9ICE - chains T and A of the 3 polymer chains in the assembly; structure by X-ray diffraction, 3.30 A resolution.

# Chain T
Molecule: 8-nt DNA strand
Sequence (8 nucleotides; row label = number of the first residue in the row):
     1 CATTAGAA

# Chain A
Molecule: Protein (DNA polymerase beta (e.c.2.7.7.7))
From: Homo sapiens
UniProtKB: P06746 (DPOB_HUMAN); residues 2-335 here correspond to UniProt positions 1-334 (UniProt number = residue number - 1)
Sequence (335 residues; row label = number of the first residue in the row):
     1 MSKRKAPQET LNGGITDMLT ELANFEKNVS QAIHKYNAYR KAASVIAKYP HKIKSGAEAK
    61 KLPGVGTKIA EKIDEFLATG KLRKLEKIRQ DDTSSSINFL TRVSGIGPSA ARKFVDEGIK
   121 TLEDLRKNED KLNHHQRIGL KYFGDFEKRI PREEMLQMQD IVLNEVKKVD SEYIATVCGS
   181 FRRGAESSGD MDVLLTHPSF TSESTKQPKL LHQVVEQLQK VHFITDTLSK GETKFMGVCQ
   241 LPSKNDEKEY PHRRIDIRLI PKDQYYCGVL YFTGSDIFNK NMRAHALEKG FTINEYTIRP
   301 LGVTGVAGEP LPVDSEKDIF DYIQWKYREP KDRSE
Not modelled in the structure: 1-8
Bound ions: Na+ site 1: Lys60, Leu62; Na+ site 2: Thr101, Val103, Ile106 (shared with 1 residue of chain P)
Swiss-Prot annotation at these positions:
  - binding site (K(+)): Lys61
  - binding site (Na(+)): Lys61

# Interface between chain T and chain A
Contacting residue pairs - 11 pairs, chain T then chain A:
  DT3(T) with Thr233(A), phosphate contact; Lys234(A), phosphate contact
  DT4(T) with Ser229(A), phosphate contact; Lys230(A), phosphate contact; Gly231(A), phosphate contact; Glu232(A), hydrogen bond to the phosphate; Thr233(A), hydrogen bond to the phosphate; Lys234(A), hydrogen bond to the phosphate
  DA5(T) with Ser229(A), phosphate contact; Lys230(A), phosphate contact
  DG6(T) with Asn133(A), phosphate contact
Other interface residues (no listed pair), chain T (5 interface residues in all): DA2
Other interface residues (no listed pair), chain A (8 interface residues in all): Tyr296

# Overview
5 residues of chain T and 8 residues of chain A are in contact, with 3 hydrogen bonds. Polar pairs include
DT4(T)-Glu232(A), DT4(T)-Thr233(A) and DT4(T)-Lys234(A). Curated annotation (UniProt) lists K+-binding residue
Lys61(A) and Na+-binding residue Lys61(A) on chain A.
Chain T is an 8-nt DNA strand and chain A is Protein (DNA polymerase beta (e.c.2.7.7.7)) (Homo sapiens); the
structure, DNA polymerase beta (pol B) (e.c.2.7.7.7) complexed with seven base pairs of DNA; soaked in the
..., was determined by X-ray diffraction together with 1ZQA, 1ZQB, 1ZQC, 1ZQD, 1ZQE, 1ZQG and 28 further
entries from the same study.
